9QA3 - chains A and B of the 3 polymer chains in the assembly; structure by X-ray diffraction, 2.20 A resolution.

# Chain A
Name: Angiotensin-converting enzyme
Organism: Drosophila melanogaster
Notes: EC 3.4.15.1
UniProtKB: Q10714 (ACE_DROME); numbering as in UniProt (aligned over 18-614)
Amino-acid sequence (597 residues; numbered 18 to 614; the number before each row is that of its first residue):
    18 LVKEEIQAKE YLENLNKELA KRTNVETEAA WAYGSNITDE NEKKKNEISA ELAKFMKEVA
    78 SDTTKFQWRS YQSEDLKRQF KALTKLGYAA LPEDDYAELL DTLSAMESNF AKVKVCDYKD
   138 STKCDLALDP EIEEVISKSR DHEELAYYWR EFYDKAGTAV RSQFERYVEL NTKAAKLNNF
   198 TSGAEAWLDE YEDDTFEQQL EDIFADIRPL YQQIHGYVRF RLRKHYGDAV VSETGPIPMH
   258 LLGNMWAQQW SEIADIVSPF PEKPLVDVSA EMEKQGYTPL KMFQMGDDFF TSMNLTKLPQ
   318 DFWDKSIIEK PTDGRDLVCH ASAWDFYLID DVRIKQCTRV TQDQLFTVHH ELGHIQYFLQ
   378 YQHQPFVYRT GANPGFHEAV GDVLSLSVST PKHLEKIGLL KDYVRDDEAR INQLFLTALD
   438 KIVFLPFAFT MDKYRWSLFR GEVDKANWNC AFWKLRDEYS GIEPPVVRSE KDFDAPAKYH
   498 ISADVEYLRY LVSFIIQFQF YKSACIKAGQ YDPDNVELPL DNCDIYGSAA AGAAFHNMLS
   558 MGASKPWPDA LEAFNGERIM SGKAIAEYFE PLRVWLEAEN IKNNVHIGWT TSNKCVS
Disulfide bonds: C133-C141, C336-C354, C467-C612, C522-C540
Covalently attached groups: N-acetylglucosamine (NAG) linked to N53, N196, N311
Construct notes: conflict I346 (Thr in Q10714)
Ion coordination: Zn2+: H367, H371, E395
UniProt features mapped onto this chain:
  - active site: E368 (Proton acceptor), H497 (Proton donor)
  - binding site (Zn(2+)): H367, H371, E395
  - glycosylation (N-linked (GlcNAc...) asparagine): N53, N196, N311
From the paper describing this entry:
  - Zn2+ coordination: H367, H371, E395
  - binding site for Tyr-trp (chain B): A340, W341, D342, Y344, F375, Y378, P391, H394, Y496, R506
  - binding site for Tyr-trp: Q265, Q266, H337, A338, T364, E368, F441, K495, H497, Y504, Y507, F511
  - specificity-determining residues: T364 (proposed by the authors, not directly observed)

# Chain B
Name: Tyr-trp
Amino-acid sequence (2 residues; each row starts with the number of its first residue):
     1 YW

# How chain A and chain B interact
Contacting residue pairs (14; chain A residue first):
  E124(A) with Y1(B), hydrogen bond
  S339(A) with W2(B)
  A340(A) with Y1(B); W2(B), hydrogen bond (backbone-backbone)
  W341(A) with Y1(B)
  E368(A) with W2(B)
  H371(A) with W2(B)
  F375(A) with W2(B)
  T387(A) with W2(B)
  P391(A) with W2(B), hydrophobic
  H394(A) with W2(B)
  E395(A) with W2(B)
  Y496(A) with Y1(B), hydrogen bond
  R506(A) with W2(B)
Interface residues without a listed pair, chain A (17 interface residues in all): A338, A500, V502, Y507

# Overview
17 residues of chain A and 2 residues of chain B are in contact; the contacts include 3 hydrogen bonds. Polar
contacts include E124(A)-Y1(B), Y496(A)-Y1(B) and A340(A)-W2(B). From the paper: a binding site for Tyr-trp at
Q265(A), Q266(A) and H337(A) among others; a binding site for Tyr-trp (chain B) at A340(A), W341(A) and
D342(A) among others.
Chain A is Angiotensin-converting enzyme (Drosophila melanogaster) and chain B is Tyr-trp; the structure,
Drosophila melanogaster angiotensin converting enzyme homologue, AnCE in complex with YW dipeptide, was
determined by X-ray diffraction together with 9QA0, 9QA1, 9QA2 and 9QA4 from the same study.
